PDB entry 4DSU | X-ray diffraction, 1.70 A resolution | chain A

# Chain A
Molecule: GTPase KRas, isoform 2B
Organism: Homo sapiens
Notes: EC 3.6.-.-
Reference sequence: P01116 (RASK_HUMAN); numbering as in UniProt (aligned over 2-188)
Chain sequence (189 residues; each row starts with the number of its first residue; numbering starts at 0):
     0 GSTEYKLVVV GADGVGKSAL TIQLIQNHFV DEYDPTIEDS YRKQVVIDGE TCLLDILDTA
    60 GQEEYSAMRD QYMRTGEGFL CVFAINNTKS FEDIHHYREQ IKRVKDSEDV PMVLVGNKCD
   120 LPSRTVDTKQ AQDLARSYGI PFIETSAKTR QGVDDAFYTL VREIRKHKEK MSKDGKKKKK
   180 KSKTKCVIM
Unresolved in the structure: 0, 62-64, 181-188
Differences from the reference sequence: expression tag (0-1); engineered mutation Asp-12 (Gly in P01116)
Bound ions: Mg2+: Ser-17 (together with GDP)
Residues lining bound ligands:
  - benzimidazole (BZI): Lys-5, Leu-6, Val-7, Ser-39, Arg-41, Asp-54, Ile-55, Leu-56, Tyr-71, Thr-74, Gly-75
  - GDP (guanosine-5'-diphosphate): Ala-11, Asp-12, Gly-13, Val-14, Gly-15, Lys-16, Ser-17, Ala-18, Phe-28, Val-29, Asp-30, Glu-31, Tyr-32, Asp-33, Pro-34, Asn-116, Lys-117, Asp-119, Leu-120, Ser-145, Ala-146, Lys-147
UniProt features mapped onto this chain:
  - motif: Tyr-32 to Tyr-40 (Effector region)
  - binding site (GTP): Gly-10, Ala-11, Gly-13 to Ala-18, Val-29 to Thr-35, Ala-59, Gly-60, Asn-116 to Asp-119
  - modified residue: Thr-2 (N-acetylthreonine), Lys-104 (N6-acetyllysine)
  - lipidation (N6-palmitoyl lysine): Lys-182, Lys-184
  - glycosylation: Thr-35 (Microbial infection: O-linked (Glc) threonine)
  - natural variant: Lys-5 (K5E: In NS3; K5N: In GASC), Gly-10 (G10GG: In AML), Asp-12 (G12D: In GASC, JMML and SFM; this construct carries the variant), Gly-13 (G13D: In GASC, JMML and OES; G13R: In pylocytic astrocytoma), Val-14 (V14I: In NS3), Leu-19 (L19F: In OES), Gln-22 (Q22E: In CFC2; Q22R: In NS3), Pro-34 (P34L: In NS3; P34Q: In NS3; P34R: In CFC2), Ile-36 (I36M: In NS3), Thr-58 (T58I: In NS3), Ala-59 (A59T: In GASC), Gly-60 (G60R: In CFC2; G60S: In NS3), 5 further natural variant entries in UniProt
  - mutagenesis: Asp-38 (D38A: Decreased interaction with MAPKAP1/SIN1), Tyr-40 (Y40A: Decreased interaction with MAPKAP1/SIN1), Gln-61 (Q61L: Promotes GTP binding)
What the authors report for this chain:
  - binding site for benzimidazole: Lys-5, Leu-6, Val-7, Asp-54, Ile-55, Leu-56, Thr-74
  - mutagenesis - R41S (2.5-fold): decreased catalytic activity on SOS

# In short
Ligands of chain A: GDP and benzimidazole. Curated annotation (UniProt) lists 21 GTP-binding residues and 3
mutagenesis sites. From the paper: a binding site for benzimidazole at Lys-5, Leu-6 and Val-7 among others;
R41S reduces catalytic activity on SOS.
Chain A is GTPase KRas, isoform 2B (Homo sapiens); the structure, Small-molecule ligands bind to a distinct
pocket in Ras and inhibit SOS-mediated nucleotide exchange activity, was determined by X-ray diffraction
together with 4DSN, 4DSO and 4DST from the same study.
